Entry 5M14 (X-ray diffraction, 1.60 A resolution); this record covers chains A and C.

== Chain A ==
Name: Maltose-binding periplasmic protein
Organism: Escherichia coli K-12
Reference sequence: P0AEX9 (MALE_ECOLI); residues 1-366 here correspond to UniProt positions 27-392 (UniProt number = residue number + 26)
Amino-acid sequence (373 residues; each row starts with the number of its first residue; numbers below 1 keep their minus sign (Gly-2 is residue -2)):
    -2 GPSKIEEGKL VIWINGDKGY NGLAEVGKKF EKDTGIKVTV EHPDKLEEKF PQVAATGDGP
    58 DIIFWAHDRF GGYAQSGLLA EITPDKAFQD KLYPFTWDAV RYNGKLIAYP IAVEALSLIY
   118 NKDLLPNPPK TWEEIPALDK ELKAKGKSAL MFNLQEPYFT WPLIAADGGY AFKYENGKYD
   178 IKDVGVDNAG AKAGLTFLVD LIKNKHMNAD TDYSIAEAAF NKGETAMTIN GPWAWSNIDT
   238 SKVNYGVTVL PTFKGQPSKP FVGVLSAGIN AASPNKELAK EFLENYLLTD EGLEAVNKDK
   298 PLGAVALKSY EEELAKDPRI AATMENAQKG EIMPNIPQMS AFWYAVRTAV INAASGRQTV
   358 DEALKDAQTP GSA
Disordered / not traced: -2 to 0, 367-370
Differences from the reference sequence: expression tag (-2 to 0, 367-370)

== Chain C ==
Name: synthetic Nanobody L2_G11 (a-MBP#2)
Organism: synthetic construct
Notes: antibody fragment or engineered binder
Amino-acid sequence (128 residues; row label = number of the first residue in the row; numbers below 1 keep their minus sign (Gly-2 is residue -2)):
    -2 GPSQVQLVES GGGSVQAGGS LRLSCAASGQ IEHIGYLGWF RQAPGKEREG VAALITYTGH
    58 TYYADSVKGR FTVSLDNAKN TVYLQMNSLK PEDTALYYCA AAEWGSQSPL TQWFYRYWGQ
   118 GTQVTVSA
Disordered / not traced: -2
Disulfide bonds: Cys22-Cys96

== Interface between chain A and chain C ==
Residue-residue contacts (41):
  Asn12(A) with Trp110(C)
  Gly13(A) with Trp110(C)
  Asp14(A) with Trp110(C)
  Asp41(A) with Arg45(C), salt bridge
  Lys42(A) with Trp115(C)
  Glu44(A) with Arg113(C), salt bridge
  Glu45(A) with Ser0(C), hydrogen bond; Arg113(C), salt bridge; Tyr114(C)
  Arg66(A) with Arg113(C)
  Gln152(A) with Tyr54(C); Thr55(C)
  Glu153(A) with Tyr33(C), hydrogen bond; Tyr54(C); Trp101(C); Gly102(C)
  Tyr155(A) with Trp101(C), hydrophobic; Ser103(C)
  Phe156(A) with Ser103(C)
  Asp209(A) with Ile52(C); His57(C); Tyr59(C), hydrogen bond
  Tyr210(A) with Ser103(C); Gln104(C); Ser105(C); Pro106(C)
  Ser211(A) with Tyr59(C); Leu107(C)
  Ile212(A) with Tyr59(C)
  Trp230(A) with Ser103(C); Gln104(C)
  Met330(A) with Trp101(C), hydrophobic
  Trp340(A) with Trp101(C)
  Tyr341(A) with Glu29(C); His30(C)
  Arg344(A) with His30(C), hydrogen bond (side chain-backbone); Tyr33(C); Tyr54(C); Glu100(C), hydrogen bond (side chain-backbone); Trp101(C)
  Ile348(A) with Tyr54(C), hydrophobic
Other interface residues (no listed pair), chain A (25 interface residues in all): Gln49, Asp207, Asn227
Other interface residues (no listed pair), chain C (26 interface residues in all): Pro-1, Gly32, Tyr112, Gly116
Interface features reported in the paper:
  - epitope / paratope residues, chain C: Trp101(C), Gln104(C), Ser105(C), Trp110(C)

== In short ==
The interface between chain A and chain C involves 25 residues on one side and 26 on the other; the contacts
include 5 hydrogen bonds and 3 salt bridges. Polar contacts include Asp41(A)-Arg45(C), Glu44(A)-Arg113(C) and
Glu45(A)-Arg113(C). The paper reports epitope/paratope residues Trp101(C), Gln104(C) and Ser105(C) among
others.
Chain A is Maltose-binding periplasmic protein (Escherichia coli K-12) and chain C is synthetic Nanobody
L2_G11 (a-MBP#2) (synthetic construct); the structure, Synthetic nanobody in complex with MBP, was determined
by X-ray diffraction together with 5M13 and 5M15 from the same study.
